PDB entry 5YM6 | X-ray diffraction, 1.80 A resolution | chains A and B

== Chain A (and B) ==
Name: nsp9
Source organism: Porcine coronavirus HKU15
Notes: chain B of this document is another copy of the same molecule, construct and numbering; everything in this record applies to it too
Reference sequence: X2G6C4 (X2G6C4_9NIDO); residues 1-109 here correspond to UniProt positions 3378-3486 (UniProt number = residue number + 3377)
Amino-acid sequence (115 residues; numbered 1 to 115; the number before each row is that of its first residue):
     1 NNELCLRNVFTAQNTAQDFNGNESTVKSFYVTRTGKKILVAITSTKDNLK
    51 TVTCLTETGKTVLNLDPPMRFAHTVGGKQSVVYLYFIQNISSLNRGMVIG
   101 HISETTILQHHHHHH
Not modelled in the structure: 72-79, 106-115 (chain B: 57, 73-78, 107-115)
Construct notes: expression tag (110-115)
What the authors report for this chain:
  - self-association interface (contacts with another copy of this molecule); pairs are residue here / residue on that copy: Leu4-Arg70 (backbone contact), Arg7-Ser103 (hydrogen bond), Gly96, Gly100
  - mutagenesis - R7A (2.5 5-fold), G96E (2.5 5-fold), G100E (2.5 5-fold): decreased binding to ssDNA
  - mutagenesis - L4A/L6A/R7A/N8A: abolished binding to another copy of this molecule
  - mutagenesis - L4A: unchanged binding to nucleic acid
  - mutagenesis - L6A, N8A: increased binding to ssDNA

== Interface between chain A and chain B ==
Residue-residue contacts - 39 pairs, chain A then chain B:
  Asn2(A) with Met69(B); Arg70(B), hydrogen bond (backbone-backbone)
  Glu3(A) with Met69(B); Arg70(B); Phe71(B)
  Leu4(A) with Met69(B), hydrophobic; Arg70(B), hydrogen bond (backbone-backbone); Phe71(B), hydrophobic; Leu84(B), hydrophobic
  Leu6(A) with Ser103(B); Thr106(B)
  Arg7(A) with Ser103(B), hydrogen bond (backbone-side chain)
  Pro68(A) with Asn1(B)
  Met69(A) with Asn2(B); Glu3(B); Leu4(B), hydrophobic
  Arg70(A) with Asn2(B), hydrogen bond (backbone-backbone); Glu3(B); Leu4(B), hydrogen bond (backbone-backbone)
  Phe71(A) with Leu4(B), hydrophobic
  Leu84(A) with Leu4(B), hydrophobic
  Ser92(A) with Leu93(B)
  Leu93(A) with Ser92(B); Arg95(B); Gly96(B)
  Arg95(A) with Leu93(B)
  Gly96(A) with Leu93(B); Gly96(B); Met97(B)
  Met97(A) with Gly96(B); Ile99(B), hydrophobic; Gly100(B)
  Ile99(A) with Arg7(B); Met97(B), hydrophobic
  Gly100(A) with Met97(B), hydrogen bond (backbone-side chain)
  His101(A) with Glu104(B), salt bridge
  Ser103(A) with Leu6(B); Arg7(B), hydrogen bond (side chain-backbone); Asn8(B)
Also at the interface, not in a pair above, chain A (22 interface residues in all): Cys5, Asn8, Ile102
Also at the interface, not in a pair above, chain B (23 interface residues in all): Pro68, Ile102

== Overview ==
22 residues of chain A face 23 of chain B across their interface; the contacts include 7 hydrogen bonds and 1
salt bridge. Polar pairs include His101(A)-Glu104(B), Arg7(A)-Ser103(B) and Gly100(A)-Met97(B). From the
paper: R7A, G96E and G100E of chain A reduce binding to ssDNA; a self-association interface involving Leu4(A),
Arg7(A) and Arg70(A) among others; 7 substitutions were tested in all.
Chain A and chain B are both nsp9 (Porcine coronavirus HKU15); the structure, Crystal Structure of porcine
delta coronavirus nsp9, was determined by X-ray diffraction, deposited together with 5YM8, 5HIY and 5HIZ.
